Entry 8ZET (electron microscopy, 3.20 A resolution); this record covers chains l and D of the 17 polymer chains in the assembly.

== Chain l ==
Protein: Photosystem I reaction center subunit XI
From: Thalassiosira pseudonana CCMP1335
Reference sequence: A0T0U5 (PSAL_THAPS); numbering as in UniProt (aligned over 2-147)
Chain sequence (146 residues; row label = number of the first residue in the row):
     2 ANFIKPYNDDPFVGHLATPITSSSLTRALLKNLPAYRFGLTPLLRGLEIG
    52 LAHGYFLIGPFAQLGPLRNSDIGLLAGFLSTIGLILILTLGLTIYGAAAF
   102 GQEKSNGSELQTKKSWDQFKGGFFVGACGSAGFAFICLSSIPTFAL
Bound ions: chlorophyll a Mg site 1 near Glu49 (its only coordinating residue here); chlorophyll a Mg site 2 near His54 (its only coordinating residue here)
Small-molecule neighbours:
  - beta-carotene (BCR), molecule 1: Ile50, Leu89, Gly92, Leu93, Tyr96, Phe124
  - beta-carotene (BCR), molecule 2: Leu52, Ala53, Tyr56, Phe57, Val126, Gly130, Ser131, Phe134
  - beta-carotene (BCR), molecule 3: Phe62, Ser81, Gly84, Leu85, Ile88
  - chlorophyll a (CLA), molecule 1: Ile5, Leu17, Thr19, Pro20, Ile21
  - chlorophyll a (CLA), molecule 2: His16, Leu17, Thr19, Ile21, Thr22, Thr27, Leu30, Leu31
  - chlorophyll a (CLA), molecule 3: Ile21, Ser24, Thr27, Leu30, Leu34, Pro35, Ala36, Glu49, Ile50, Ala53, His54, Phe57
  - chlorophyll a (CLA), molecule 4: Leu30, Asn33, Leu34, Arg38, Leu41, Glu49, Leu52, Ala53
  - chlorophyll a (CLA), molecule 5: His54, Phe57, Leu58, Leu85, Leu89, Tyr96, Ala99
  - chlorophyll a (CLA), molecule 6: Tyr56, Phe57, Gly60, Pro61, Gln64, Leu65, Cys138, Leu139
  - chlorophyll a (CLA), molecule 7: Leu58, Pro61, Phe62, Leu65, Gly66, Pro67, Arg69, Leu85
  - chlorophyll a (CLA), molecule 8: Pro67, Leu68, Ala77, Leu80, Ser81, Gly84, Leu87, Ile88, Leu91
  - chlorophyll a (CLA), molecule 9: Leu76, Phe79, Phe136
  - chlorophyll a (CLA), molecule 10: Ile88, Leu89, Leu91, Gly92
  - chlorophyll a (CLA), molecule 11: Pro143, Phe145, Ala146
  - Diadinoxanthin (DD6; (3S,3'R,5R,6S,7cis)-7',8'-didehydro-5,6-dihydro-5,6-epoxy-beta,beta-carotene-3,3'-diol): Ile73, Leu76, Leu80, Val126
  - Diatoxanthin (ET4; (1R)-3,5,5-trimethyl-4-[(1E,3E,5E,7E,9E,11E,13E,15E)-3,7,12,16-tetramethyl-18-[(4R)-2,6,6-trimethyl-4-oxidanyl-cyclohexen-1-yl]octadeca-1,3,5,7,9,11,13,15-octaen-17-ynyl]cyclohex-3-en-1-ol): Tyr56, Cys138, Ser141, Ile142, Pro143, Phe145

== Chain D ==
Protein: Pt17531-like protein
From: Thalassiosira pseudonana CCMP1335
Reference sequence: B8CEQ3 (B8CEQ3_THAPS); numbering as in UniProt (aligned over 31-194)
Chain sequence (164 residues; each row starts with the number of its first residue):
    31 AWRDEVVVGITAPVGFFDPLGLSKGKDDATMAYYREAELKNGRVAMAACL
    81 GWYLNAGGVHPAFNSELSNDPLKAMVELPAVGWLQFVLGCGAIEWLGQQI
   131 KERPGYVPGDLLGASYWVDNSDEGWVMYQNKELNNGRLAMLAIVGMVYQD
   181 VFVGDYGDMMYKQL
Bound ions: chlorophyll a Mg (7 sites), coordinated by Glu68, Asn71, Gln115, Glu124, Glu162, Asn165, Asp188
Small-molecule neighbours:
  - Fucoxanthin (A86; (3S,3'S,5R,5'R,6S,6'R,8'R)-3,5'-dihydroxy-8-oxo-6',7'-didehydro-5,5',6,6',7,8-hexahydro-5,6-epoxy-beta,beta-caroten-3'- yl acetate), molecule 1: Thr41, Pro43, Asn164, Arg167, Leu168, Leu171, Tyr178
  - Fucoxanthin (A86), molecule 2: Lys70, Val74, Pro91, Ala92, Phe93, Phe116, Cys120, Ile123, Glu124, Leu141
  - Fucoxanthin (A86), molecule 3: Met76, Cys79, Tyr83, Leu168, Ala169, Ala172, Met176, Gln179, Gly187, Asp188, Met189, Met190, Tyr191
  - Fucoxanthin (A86), molecule 4: Val174, Val177, Tyr178, Phe182
  - chlorophyll a (CLA), molecule 1: Trp32, Val36, Val38, Gly39, Ile40, Val44, Gly45, Phe46, Phe47, Asp48, Leu52, Ser53, Met61, Tyr64, Arg65, Ala67, Glu68, Asn71, Arg167, Met170, Leu171, Val174
  - chlorophyll a (CLA), molecule 2: Thr41, Ala42, Pro43, Met157, Asn160, Lys161, Asn164, Asn165, Leu168
  - chlorophyll a (CLA), molecule 3: Tyr63, Tyr64, Ala67, Asn71, Val174
  - chlorophyll a (CLA), molecule 4: Tyr63, Glu66, Ala67, Lys70, Asn71, Val74, Phe116, Val117, Cys120, Gly121, Glu124
  - chlorophyll a (CLA), molecule 5: Arg73, Met76, Ala77, Gly139, Asp140, Leu141, Leu142, Ala144, Trp155, Tyr158, Gln159, Lys161, Glu162, Asn165
  - chlorophyll a (CLA), molecule 6: Val74, Ala77, Ala78, Leu80, Gly81, Leu84, Asn85, Val89, His90, Pro91, Ala92, Phe93, Leu97, Ser98, Ala104, Leu108, Trp113, Phe116
  - chlorophyll a (CLA), molecule 7: Tyr83, Ala86, Gly87, Met176, Gly187, Asp188, Tyr191, Lys192, Leu194
  - chlorophyll a (CLA), molecule 8: Phe93, Leu108, Pro109, Val111, Gly112, Gln115, Phe116, Gly119
  - chlorophyll a (CLA), molecule 9: Tyr158, Lys161, Asn165, Leu168
  - chlorophyll a (CLA), molecule 10: Leu168, Leu171, Ala172, Val174, Gly175, Tyr178, Val183, Met189, Met190
  - Diadinoxanthin (DD6; (3S,3'R,5R,6S,7cis)-7',8'-didehydro-5,6-dihydro-5,6-epoxy-beta,beta-carotene-3,3'-diol): Phe47, Asp48, Pro49, Leu50, Gly51, Leu52, Asn71, Val74, Ala75, Ala78, Trp82, Pro101, Leu102, Met105, Met170, Leu171, Ile173, Val174
  - Diatoxanthin (ET4; (1R)-3,5,5-trimethyl-4-[(1E,3E,5E,7E,9E,11E,13E,15E)-3,7,12,16-tetramethyl-18-[(4R)-2,6,6-trimethyl-4-oxidanyl-cyclohexen-1-yl]octadeca-1,3,5,7,9,11,13,15-octaen-17-ynyl]cyclohex-3-en-1-ol): Leu118, Gly121, Ala122, Glu124, Trp125, Gln128
Reported in the primary citation:
  - binding site for chlorophyll a: Leu194

== How chain l and chain D interact ==
Pairs across the interface (27; chain l residue first):
  Ala2(l) with Val148(D), hydrophobic; Asp152(D)
  Asn3(l) with Trp147(D)
  Phe4(l) with Ala144(D), hydrophobic; Trp147(D), hydrogen bond (backbone-side chain); Val148(D), hydrophobic
  Lys6(l) with Tyr146(D), hydrogen bond (side chain-backbone); Trp147(D)
  Ala18(l) with Tyr146(D); Trp147(D), hydrogen bond (backbone-side chain)
  Thr19(l) with Trp147(D)
  Pro20(l) with Trp147(D), hydrophobic
  Ser23(l) with Trp147(D)
  Ser24(l) with Leu142(D)
  Ser25(l) with Ile130(D); Leu141(D); Leu142(D), hydrogen bond (backbone-backbone); Gly143(D)
  Leu26(l) with Ile130(D), hydrophobic; Leu141(D)
  Ala29(l) with Leu126(D), hydrophobic
  Leu30(l) with Leu126(D)
  Lys32(l) with Arg133(D)
  Asn33(l) with Trp125(D); Gln129(D)
  Phe145(l) with Ala110(D); Val111(D), hydrophobic
Also at the interface, not in a pair above, chain l (19 interface residues in all): Ile5, Arg28, Thr144
Also at the interface, not in a pair above, chain D (17 interface residues in all): Leu114, Trp155

== Overview ==
19 residues of chain l and 17 residues of chain D are in contact; the contacts include 4 hydrogen bonds. Polar
contacts include Phe4(l)-Trp147(D), Lys6(l)-Tyr146(D) and Ala18(l)-Trp147(D). Diatoxanthin is bound between
chain l and chain D. The paper reports a binding site for chlorophyll a at Leu194(D).
Here chain l is Photosystem I reaction center subunit XI and chain D is Pt17531-like protein, both from
Thalassiosira pseudonana CCMP1335. Entry 8ZET (Tp-PSI-FCPI-S in Thalassiosira pseudonana) was determined by
electron microscopy, deposited together with 8ZEH.
